9MR7 - chains K and L of the 12 polymer chains in the assembly; structure by electron microscopy, 3.56 A resolution.

Chain K:
Molecule: hu11E6 Fab light chain
From: Mus musculus
Notes: antibody fragment or engineered binder
Amino-acid sequence (214 residues; row label = number of the first residue in the row):
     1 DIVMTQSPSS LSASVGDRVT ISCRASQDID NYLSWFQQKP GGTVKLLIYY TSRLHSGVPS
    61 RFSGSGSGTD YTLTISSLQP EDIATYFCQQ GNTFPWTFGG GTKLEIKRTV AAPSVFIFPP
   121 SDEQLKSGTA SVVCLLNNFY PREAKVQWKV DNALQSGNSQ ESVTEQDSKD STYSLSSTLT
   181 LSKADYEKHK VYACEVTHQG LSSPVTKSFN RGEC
Not modelled in the structure: 1-2, 108-214
Disulfides: Cys-23/Cys-88

Chain L:
Molecule: hu11E6 Fab heavy chain
From: Mus musculus
Notes: antibody fragment or engineered binder
Amino-acid sequence (228 residues; each row starts with the number of its first residue; a row labelled like 52A-52C holds insertion residues (52A, then the next letters in order)):
     1 EVQVVESGGG LVQPGRSLRL SCTTSGFTFT DYYVSWVRQA PGKALEWLGF IR
52A-52C NKV
    53 NGYTTEFSSS VKGRFTISRD NSKSILYLQM
82A-82C NSL
    83 KIEDTAVYYC ARVSYYGR
100A-100D GWYF
   101 DYWGQGTTLT VSSASTKGPS VFPLAPSSKS TSGGTAALGC LVKDYFPEPV TVSWNSGALT
   161 SGVHTFPAVL QSSGLYSLSS VVTVPSSSLG TQTYICNVNH KPSNTKVDKK VEPKSCDK
Not modelled in the structure: 1, 114-218
Disulfides: Cys-22/Cys-92

Interface between chain K and chain L:
Pairs across the interface - 18 pairs, chain K then chain L:
  Tyr-32(K) / Arg-100(L)  hydrogen bond (side chain-backbone)
  Phe-36(K) / Trp-103(L)  hydrophobic
  Gln-38(K) / Gln-39(L)  hydrogen bond
  Gln-38(K) / Tyr-91(L)
  Val-44(K) / Trp-103(L)
  Leu-46(K) / Phe-100D(L)
  Tyr-49(K) / Tyr-100C(L)  hydrophobic
  Arg-53(K) / Tyr-98(L)
  Thr-85(K) / Lys-43(L)
  Phe-87(K) / Lys-43(L)
  Gln-89(K) / Phe-100D(L)
  Phe-94(K) / Glu-58(L)
  Pro-95(K) / Ser-60(L)
  Trp-96(K) / Trp-47(L)
  Trp-96(K) / Phe-100D(L)  hydrophobic
  Phe-98(K) / Leu-45(L)
  Gly-99(K) / Ala-44(L)
  Gly-100(K) / Lys-43(L)
Other interface residues (no listed pair), chain K (19 interface residues in all): Gly-42, Lys-45, His-55
Other interface residues (no listed pair), chain L (17 interface residues in all): Gly-100A, Trp-100B, Asp-101, Gln-105

Overview:
19 residues of chain K face 17 of chain L across their interface; the contacts include 2 hydrogen bonds. Polar
contacts include Tyr-32(K)/Arg-100(L) and Gln-38(K)/Gln-39(L).
Here chain K is hu11E6 Fab light chain and chain L is hu11E6 Fab heavy chain, both from Mus musculus. Entry
9MR7 (Genetiocally detoxified pertussis toxin in complex with hu1B7 Fab and hu11E6 Fab) was determined by
electron microscopy.
